PDB entry 8YZ5 | electron microscopy, 3.93 A resolution | chains C and I of the 7 polymer chains in the assembly

== Chain C ==
Name: Spike glycoprotein
Organism: Severe acute respiratory syndrome coronavirus 2
UniProt: P0DTC2 (SPIKE_SARS2); residue numbers follow UniProt; this construct covers 14-146, 149-1208
Chain sequence (1259 residues; numbered -5 to 1255; 2 numbers in that range are skipped by the numbering (no residue carries them; nothing is unmodelled there); the number before each row is that of its first residue; numbers below 1 keep their minus sign (Met-5 is residue -5)):
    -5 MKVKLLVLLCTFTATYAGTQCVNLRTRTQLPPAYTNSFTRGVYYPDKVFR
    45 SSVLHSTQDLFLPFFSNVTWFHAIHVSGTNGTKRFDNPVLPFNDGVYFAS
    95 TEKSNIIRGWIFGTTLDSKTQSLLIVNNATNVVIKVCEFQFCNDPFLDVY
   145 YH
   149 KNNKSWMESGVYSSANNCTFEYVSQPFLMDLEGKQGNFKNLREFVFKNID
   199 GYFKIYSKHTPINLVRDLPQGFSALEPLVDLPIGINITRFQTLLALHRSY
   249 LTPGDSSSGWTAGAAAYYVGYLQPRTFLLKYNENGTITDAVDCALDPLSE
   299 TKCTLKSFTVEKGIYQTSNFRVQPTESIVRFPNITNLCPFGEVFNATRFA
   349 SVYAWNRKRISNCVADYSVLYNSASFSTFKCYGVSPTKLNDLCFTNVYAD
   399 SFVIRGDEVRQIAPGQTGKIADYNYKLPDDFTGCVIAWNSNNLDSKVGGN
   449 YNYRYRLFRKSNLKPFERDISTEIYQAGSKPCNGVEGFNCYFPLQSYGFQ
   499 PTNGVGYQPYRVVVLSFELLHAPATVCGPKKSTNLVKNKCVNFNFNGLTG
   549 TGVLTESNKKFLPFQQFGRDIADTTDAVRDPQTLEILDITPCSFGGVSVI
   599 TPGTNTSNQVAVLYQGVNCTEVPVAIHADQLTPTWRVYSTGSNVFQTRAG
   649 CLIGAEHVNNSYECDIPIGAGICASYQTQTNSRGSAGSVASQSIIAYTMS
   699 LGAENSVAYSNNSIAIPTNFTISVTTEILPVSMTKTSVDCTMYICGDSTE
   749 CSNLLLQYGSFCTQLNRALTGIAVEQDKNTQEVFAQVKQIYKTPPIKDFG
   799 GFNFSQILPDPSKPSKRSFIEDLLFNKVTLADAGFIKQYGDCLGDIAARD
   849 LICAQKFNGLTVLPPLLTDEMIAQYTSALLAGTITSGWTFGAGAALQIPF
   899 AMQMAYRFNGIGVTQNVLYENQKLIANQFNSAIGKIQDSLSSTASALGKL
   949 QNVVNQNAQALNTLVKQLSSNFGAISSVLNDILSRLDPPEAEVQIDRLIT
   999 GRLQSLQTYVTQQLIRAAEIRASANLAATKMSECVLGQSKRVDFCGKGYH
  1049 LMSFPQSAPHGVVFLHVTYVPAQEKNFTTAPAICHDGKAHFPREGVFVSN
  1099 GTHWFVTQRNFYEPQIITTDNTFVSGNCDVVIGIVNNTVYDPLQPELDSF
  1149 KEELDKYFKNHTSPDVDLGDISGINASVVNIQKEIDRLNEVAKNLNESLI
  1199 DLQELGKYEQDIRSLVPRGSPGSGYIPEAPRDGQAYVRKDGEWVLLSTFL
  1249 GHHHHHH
Disordered / not traced: -5 to 19, 70-76, 149-157, 248-254, 333-334, 519-529, 621-640, 677-688, 828-853, 1143-1255
Disulfide bonds: Cys131-Cys166, Cys291-Cys301, Cys336-Cys361, Cys379-Cys432, Cys480-Cys488, Cys538-Cys590, Cys617-Cys649, Cys662-Cys671, Cys738-Cys760, Cys743-Cys749, Cys1032-Cys1043, Cys1082-Cys1126
Sequence notes: expression tag (-5 to 13, 1209-1255); variant Arg19 (Thr in P0DTC2), Asp142 (Gly in P0DTC2), Gly158 (Arg in P0DTC2), Arg452 (Leu in P0DTC2), Lys478 (Thr in P0DTC2), Gly614 (Asp in P0DTC2), Arg681 (Pro in P0DTC2), Gly682 (Arg in P0DTC2), Ser683 (Arg in P0DTC2), Gly685 (Arg in P0DTC2), Asn950 (Asp in P0DTC2), Pro986 (Lys in P0DTC2), Pro987 (Val in P0DTC2)
Swiss-Prot annotation at these positions:
  - region: Asn280 to Cys301 (Putative superantigen), Arg403 to Asp405 (Integrin-binding motif), Asn448 to Tyr451, Tyr453 to Phe456 (Immunodominant HLA epitope recognized by the CD8+), Ser816 to Tyr837 (Fusion peptide 1), Lys835 to Phe855 (Fusion peptide 2), Asp1163 to Glu1202 (Heptad repeat 2)
  - site: Arg815, Ser816 (Cleavage)
  - glycosylation: Asn17 (N-linked (GlcNAc...) (complex) asparagine), Asn61 (N-linked (GlcNAc...) (hybrid) asparagine), Asn74 (N-linked (GlcNAc...) (complex) asparagine), Asn122 (N-linked (GlcNAc...) (hybrid) asparagine), Asn165 (N-linked (GlcNAc...) (complex) asparagine), Asn234 (N-linked (GlcNAc...) (high mannose) asparagine), Asn282 (N-linked (GlcNAc...) (complex) asparagine), Thr323 (O-linked (GalNAc) threonine), Ser325 (O-linked (HexNAc...) serine), Asn331 (N-linked (GlcNAc...) (complex) asparagine), Asn343 (N-linked (GlcNAc...) (complex) asparagine), Asn603 (N-linked (GlcNAc...) (hybrid) asparagine), Asn616 (N-linked (GlcNAc...) (complex) asparagine), Asn657 (N-linked (GlcNAc...) (complex) asparagine), Thr676 (O-linked (GlcNAc...) threonine), Thr678 (O-linked (GlcNAc...) threonine), Asn709 (N-linked (GlcNAc...) (high mannose) asparagine), Asn717 (N-linked (GlcNAc...) (hybrid) asparagine), Asn801 (N-linked (GlcNAc...) (hybrid) asparagine), Asn1074 (N-linked (GlcNAc...) (hybrid) asparagine) and 5 more in UniProt
  - natural variant: Leu18 (L18F: In strain: Beta/B.1.351, Gamma/P.1 and 1 more), Thr20 (T20N: In strain: Gamma/P.1), Leu24 to Ala27 (sequence variant, change not given here; In strain: Omicron/BA.2, Omicron/BA.2.12.1 and 6 more), Pro26 (P26S: In strain: Gamma/P.1), Gln52 (Q52H: In strain: Omicron/EG.5.1), Ala67 (A67V: In strain: Eta/B.1.525, Omicron/BA.1), His69 to Val70 (deletion: In strain: Alpha/B.1.1.7, Eta/B.1.525 and 5 more), Gly75 (G75V: In strain: Lambda/C.37), Thr76 (T76I: In strain: Lambda/C.37), Asp80 (D80A: In strain: Beta/B.1.351), Val83 (V83A: In strain: Omicron/XBB.1.5, Omicron/EG.5.1), Thr95 (T95I: In strain: Iota/B.1.526, Mu/B.1.621 and 2 more), 73 further natural variant entries in UniProt
  - mutagenesis: His69 to Val70 (Increased incorporation of cleaved spike into virions), Asn121 (N121Q: Partial loss of biliverdin affinity), Arg190 (R190K: Partial loss of biliverdin affinity), Asn234 (N234Q: Increased resistance to neutralizing antibodies), Asn331 (N331Q: Reduced viral infectivity), Asn343 (N343Q: Reduced viral infectivity), Tyr453 (Y453F: Decreased HLA binding to NF9 epitope. Increased binding affinity to human ACE2), Ala475 (A475V: Increased resistance to neutralizing antibodies), Val483 (V483A: Increased resistance to neutralizing antibodies), Glu484 (E484D: Increased replication in human TMEM106B overexpressing cells), Phe490 (F490L: Increased resistance to neutralizing antibodies and human covalescent sera neutralization), Gln493 (Q493N: Reduced host ACE2-binding affinity in vitro; Q493Y: Reduced host ACE2-binding affinity in vitro), 8 further mutagenesis entries in UniProt

== Chain I ==
Name: Fab heavy chain of JE-5C
Organism: Homo sapiens
Notes: antibody fragment or engineered binder
Chain sequence (119 residues; numbered 1 to 114 plus 5 insertion-coded residues; the number before each row is that of its first residue; a row labelled like 82A-82C holds insertion residues (82A, then the next letters in order)):
     1 EVQLLESGGGLVQPGGSLRLSCAASGVTVTSNYMSWVRQAPGKGLEWVSV
    51 IYSGGSTYYADSVKGRFTISRHNSKNTLYLQM
82A-82C NSL
    83 RAEDTAVYYCARDLREAG
  100A G
  100E M
   101 DVWGQGTTVTVSSA
Disordered / not traced: 114
Disulfide bonds: Cys22-Cys92

== Interface between chain C and chain I ==
Contacting residue pairs (21; chain C residue first):
  Thr415(C) - Ser56(I)  hydrogen bond
  Thr415(C) - Tyr58(I)
  Gly416(C) - Tyr33(I)  hydrogen bond (backbone-side chain)
  Lys417(C) - Tyr33(I)
  Lys417(C) - Arg97(I)
  Lys417(C) - Glu98(I)
  Asp420(C) - Tyr33(I)  hydrogen bond
  Asp420(C) - Tyr52(I)
  Asp420(C) - Ser53(I)  hydrogen bond
  Tyr421(C) - Ser31(I)  hydrogen bond (side chain-backbone)
  Tyr421(C) - Asn32(I)
  Tyr421(C) - Tyr33(I)  hydrophobic
  Tyr453(C) - Glu98(I)
  Leu455(C) - Leu96(I)
  Leu455(C) - Glu98(I)
  Leu455(C) - Ala99(I)  hydrophobic
  Asn460(C) - Thr30(I)  hydrogen bond (side chain-backbone)
  Asn460(C) - Ser31(I)
  Asn460(C) - Ser53(I)  hydrogen bond
  Asn460(C) - Gly54(I)
  Gln493(C) - Glu98(I)
Also at the interface, not in a pair above, chain C (10 interface residues in all): Ala475
Also at the interface, not in a pair above, chain I (14 interface residues in all): Gly26

== Overview ==
The interface between chain C and chain I involves 10 residues on one side and 14 on the other, with 7
hydrogen bonds. Polar pairs include Thr415(C)-Ser56(I), Gly416(C)-Tyr33(I) and Asp420(C)-Tyr33(I). Curated
annotation (UniProt) lists 21 mutagenesis sites on chain C.
Here chain C is Spike glycoprotein (Severe acute respiratory syndrome coronavirus 2) and chain I is Fab heavy
chain of JE-5C (Homo sapiens). Entry 8YZ5 (SARS-CoV-2 Delta Spike in complex with Fab of JE-5C) was determined
by electron microscopy, deposited together with 8X0X, 8X0Y, 8YRO and 8YRP.
